4BTW - chains A and B; structure by X-ray diffraction, 2.80 A resolution.

Chain A (and B):
Protein: Membrane primary amine oxidase
From: Homo sapiens
Notes: EC 1.4.3.21; chain B of this document is another copy of the same molecule, construct and numbering; everything in this record applies to it too
UniProtKB: Q16853 (AOC3_HUMAN); residues 27-763 here = UniProt positions 27-763
Sequence (737 residues; numbered 27 to 763; the number before each row is that of its first residue):
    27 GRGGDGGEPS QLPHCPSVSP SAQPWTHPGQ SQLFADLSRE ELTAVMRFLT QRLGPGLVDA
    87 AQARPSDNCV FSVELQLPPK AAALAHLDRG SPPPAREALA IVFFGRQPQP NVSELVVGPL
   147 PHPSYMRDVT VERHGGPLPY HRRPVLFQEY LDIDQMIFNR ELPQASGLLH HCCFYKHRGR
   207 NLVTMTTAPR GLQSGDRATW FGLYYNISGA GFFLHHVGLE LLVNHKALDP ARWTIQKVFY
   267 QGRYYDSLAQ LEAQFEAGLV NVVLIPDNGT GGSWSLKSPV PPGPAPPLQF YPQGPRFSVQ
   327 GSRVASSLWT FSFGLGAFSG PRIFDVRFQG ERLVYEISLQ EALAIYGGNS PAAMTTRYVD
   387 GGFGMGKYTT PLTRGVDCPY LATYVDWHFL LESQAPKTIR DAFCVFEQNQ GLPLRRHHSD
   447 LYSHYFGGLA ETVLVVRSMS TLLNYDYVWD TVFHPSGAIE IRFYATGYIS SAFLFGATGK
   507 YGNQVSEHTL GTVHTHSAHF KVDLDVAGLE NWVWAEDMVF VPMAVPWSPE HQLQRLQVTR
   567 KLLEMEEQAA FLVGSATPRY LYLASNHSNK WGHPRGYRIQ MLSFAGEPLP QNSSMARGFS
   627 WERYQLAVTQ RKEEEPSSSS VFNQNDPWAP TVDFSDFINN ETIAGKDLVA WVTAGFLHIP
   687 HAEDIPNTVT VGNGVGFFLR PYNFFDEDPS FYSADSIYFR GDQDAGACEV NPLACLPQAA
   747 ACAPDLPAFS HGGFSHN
Unresolved in the structure: 27-51, 763 (chain B: 27-56, 762-763)
Modified residues: Tyr471 (5-(2-carboxy-2-aminoethyl)-2-hydroxy-1,4-benzoquinone; TPQ)
UniProt features mapped onto this chain:
  - active site: Asp386 (Proton acceptor), Tyr471 (Schiff-base intermediate with substrate)
  - binding site (Cu(2+)): His520, His522, His684
  - binding site (Ca(2+)): Asp529, Leu530, Asp531, Glu572, Glu641, Phe663, Asn665, Glu667, Asp673, Leu674
  - modified residue: Tyr471 (2',4',5'-topaquinone)
  - glycosylation: Ser43 (O-linked (GalNAc...) serine), Asn137 (N-linked (GlcNAc...) asparagine), Thr212 (O-linked (GalNAc...) threonine), Asn232 (N-linked (GlcNAc...) asparagine), Asn294 (N-linked (GlcNAc...) asparagine), Asn592 (N-linked (GlcNAc...) (complex) asparagine), Asn618 (N-linked (GlcNAc...) asparagine), Asn666 (N-linked (GlcNAc...) asparagine), Thr679 (O-linked (GlcNAc) threonine)
  - mutagenesis: Met211 (M211V: Increased activity towards 2-phenylethylamine, and decreased activity towards methylamine and benzylamine; when associated with N-394 and G-469), Tyr394 (Y394N: Increased activity towards 2-phenylethylamine, and decreased activity towards methylamine and benzylamine; when associated with V-211 and G-469), Leu469 (L469G: Increased activity towards 2-phenylethylamine, and decreased activity towards methylamine and benzylamine; when associated with V-211 and N-394)
Disulfide bonds: Cys198-Cys199, Cys404-Cys430, Cys734-Cys741
Covalent attachments: N-acetylglucosamine (NAG) linked to Asn137, Asn232, Asn592, Asn666
Ion coordination: Cu ion: His520, His684; Ca2+ site 1: Asp529, Leu530, Asp531, Asp673, Leu674; Ca2+ site 2: Glu572, Phe663, Asn665, Glu667
Ligand contacts: JW7 (5-(cyclohexylamino)-2-phenyl-6-(1H-1,2,4-triazol-5-yl)-3(2H)-pyridazinone): Phe173, Tyr176, Leu177, Asp180, Thr210, Met211, Thr212, Phe227, Phe389, Tyr394, Leu469
Reported in the primary citation:
  - post-translational modification sites: Tyr471
  - Cu ion coordination: His520, His522, His684 (citing earlier work)
  - catalytic residues: Asp386 (citing earlier work)
  - binding site for JW7: Phe173, Tyr176, Leu177, Asp180, Thr210, Thr212, Phe389, Tyr394, Tyr448, Leu469
  - contacts within the chain: Thr212-Arg216 (hydrogen bond), Tyr176-Arg216 (hydrogen bond)
  - conformationally variable residues (side-chain flip): Phe173, Phe389

Chain A / chain B interface:
Cross-chain cystine bridges: Cys748(A)-Cys748(B)
Pairs across the interface - 402 pairs, chain A then chain B:
  Val209(A) - Tyr448(B)  hydrophobic
  Thr210(A) - Tyr448(B)  hydrogen bond (backbone-side chain)
  Leu218(A) - Ser554(B)
  Leu218(A) - His557(B)
  Gln219(A) - His557(B)
  Trp226(A) - Trp553(B)
  Ile233(A) - Ser449(B)
  Gly235(A) - Ser449(B)  hydrogen bond (backbone-side chain)
  Gly235(A) - Tyr451(B)
  Gly235(A) - Tyr724(B)  hydrogen bond (backbone-side chain)
  Ala236(A) - Tyr451(B)  hydrogen bond (backbone-side chain)
  Gly237(A) - Tyr451(B)
  Phe238(A) - Tyr448(B)  hydrophobic
  Lys263(A) - Trp553(B)
  Tyr270(A) - Pro552(B)  hydrophobic
  Tyr270(A) - Trp553(B)
  Gly297(A) - Phe717(B)
  Gly298(A) - Glu713(B)
  Gly298(A) - Phe717(B)
  Ser301(A) - Phe717(B)
  Leu302(A) - Arg441(B)
  Leu302(A) - Phe717(B)  hydrophobic
  Leu302(A) - Ser722(B)
  Leu302(A) - Tyr724(B)  hydrophobic
  Lys303(A) - Phe717(B)
  Lys303(A) - Tyr724(B)
  Ser304(A) - Phe717(B)
  Ser304(A) - Tyr718(B)
  Ser304(A) - Ser719(B)  hydrogen bond (side chain-backbone)
  Ser304(A) - Ser722(B)
  Pro305(A) - Phe717(B)
  Val306(A) - Tyr718(B)
  Val306(A) - Ser719(B)
  Pro307(A) - Ala720(B)
  Pro308(A) - Ala720(B)
  Pro308(A) - Pro738(B)  hydrophobic
  Gly309(A) - Gln319(B)
  Gly309(A) - Ala720(B)
  Gly309(A) - Asp721(B)
  Pro310(A) - Gln319(B)
  Pro310(A) - Arg322(B)  hydrogen bond (backbone-side chain)
  Pro310(A) - Asp721(B)
  Ala311(A) - Pro318(B)  hydrophobic
  Ala311(A) - Gln319(B)
  Ala311(A) - Arg322(B)
  Pro312(A) - Pro318(B)
  Pro312(A) - Arg322(B)
  Pro312(A) - Asp721(B)
  Pro313(A) - Phe316(B)
  Pro313(A) - Tyr317(B)  hydrophobic
  Pro313(A) - Pro318(B)
  Pro313(A) - Asn435(B)  hydrogen bond (backbone-side chain)
  Pro313(A) - Thr458(B)
  Leu314(A) - Leu314(B)
  Leu314(A) - Gln315(B)
  Leu314(A) - Phe316(B)  hydrogen bond (backbone-backbone)
  Leu314(A) - Pro318(B)  hydrophobic
  Gln315(A) - Pro313(B)
  Gln315(A) - Leu314(B)
  Gln315(A) - Gln315(B)  hydrogen bond
  Phe316(A) - Leu314(B)  hydrogen bond (backbone-backbone)
  Phe316(A) - Phe316(B)  hydrophobic
  Phe316(A) - Pro750(B)  hydrophobic
  Pro318(A) - Ala311(B)
  Pro318(A) - Pro312(B)
  Gln319(A) - Gly309(B)
  Gln319(A) - Pro310(B)
  Gln319(A) - Ala311(B)  hydrogen bond (side chain-backbone)
  Arg322(A) - Pro310(B)  hydrogen bond (side chain-backbone)
  Arg322(A) - Ala311(B)  hydrogen bond (side chain-backbone)
  Arg322(A) - Pro312(B)
  Tyr372(A) - Leu562(B)
  Gly373(A) - Leu562(B)
  Gly374(A) - Arg561(B)  hydrogen bond (backbone-side chain)
  Pro377(A) - Trp553(B)  hydrophobic
  Met380(A) - Leu559(B)
  Met380(A) - Arg561(B)
  Thr381(A) - Trp553(B)
  Thr381(A) - Leu559(B)
  Arg383(A) - Gln560(B)  hydrogen bond (side chain-backbone)
  Thr396(A) - Arg442(B)  hydrogen bond
  Thr396(A) - His444(B)
  Pro397(A) - Arg442(B)
  Pro397(A) - His444(B)
  Thr399(A) - Phe452(B)
  Arg400(A) - Leu739(B)
  Gly401(A) - Ala456(B)
  Val402(A) - Pro439(B)
  Val402(A) - Phe452(B)  hydrophobic
  Val402(A) - Gly454(B)
  Val402(A) - Leu455(B)
  Asp403(A) - Arg442(B)  salt bridge
  Asp403(A) - Phe452(B)
  Tyr406(A) - Leu742(B)
  Glu433(A) - Pro313(B)
  Gln434(A) - Gln315(B)
  Gln434(A) - Asn435(B)  hydrogen bond (side chain-backbone)
  Gln434(A) - Gln436(B)
  Gln434(A) - Gly437(B)
  Asn435(A) - Pro313(B)
  Asn435(A) - Gln434(B)  hydrogen bond (backbone-side chain)
  Gln436(A) - Gln434(B)
  Gly437(A) - Pro405(B)
  Gly437(A) - Phe432(B)
  Gly437(A) - Gln434(B)
  Gly437(A) - Arg463(B)  hydrogen bond (backbone-side chain)
  Leu438(A) - Val402(B)
  Leu438(A) - Arg463(B)
  Leu438(A) - Tyr490(B)  hydrophobic
  Pro439(A) - Val402(B)
  Pro439(A) - Asp403(B)
  Pro439(A) - Met465(B)  hydrophobic
  Pro439(A) - Thr696(B)  hydrogen bond (backbone-side chain)
  Leu440(A) - Thr492(B)
  Leu440(A) - Val695(B)
  Leu440(A) - Thr696(B)  hydrogen bond (backbone-backbone)
  Leu440(A) - Val697(B)  hydrophobic
  Arg441(A) - Thr492(B)
  Arg441(A) - Asn693(B)
  Arg441(A) - Thr694(B)
  Arg442(A) - Thr396(B)  hydrogen bond
  Arg442(A) - Pro397(B)  hydrogen bond (side chain-backbone)
  Arg442(A) - Asp403(B)  salt bridge
  Arg442(A) - Met465(B)  hydrogen bond
  Arg442(A) - Thr467(B)  hydrogen bond
  Arg442(A) - Asp472(B)  salt bridge
  Arg442(A) - Thr492(B)
  Arg442(A) - Gly493(B)  hydrogen bond (backbone-backbone)
  Arg442(A) - Asn693(B)  hydrogen bond (backbone-side chain)
  His443(A) - Phe239(B)
  His443(A) - Thr467(B)
  His443(A) - Leu469(B)
  His443(A) - Asn470(B)
  His443(A) - Asp472(B)  salt bridge
  His443(A) - Tyr494(B)
  His443(A) - Asn693(B)
  His444(A) - Thr396(B)
  His444(A) - Pro397(B)
  His444(A) - Thr467(B)
  His444(A) - Asp472(B)  hydrogen bond (backbone-side chain)
  His444(A) - His757(B)
  His444(A) - Gly759(B)
  His444(A) - Phe760(B)
  Ser445(A) - Phe760(B)
  Asp446(A) - Phe760(B)
  Asp446(A) - Ser761(B)  hydrogen bond (side chain-backbone)
  Tyr448(A) - Val209(B)
  Tyr448(A) - Thr210(B)  hydrogen bond (side chain-backbone)
  Tyr448(A) - Phe238(B)  hydrophobic
  Ser449(A) - Ile233(B)
  Ser449(A) - Ser234(B)
  Ser449(A) - Gly235(B)  hydrogen bond (side chain-backbone)
  His450(A) - Phe760(B)
  Tyr451(A) - Gly235(B)
  Tyr451(A) - Ala236(B)  hydrogen bond (side chain-backbone)
  Tyr451(A) - Gly237(B)  hydrogen bond (side chain-backbone)
  Tyr451(A) - Leu302(B)  hydrophobic
  Tyr451(A) - Tyr494(B)
  Tyr451(A) - Phe760(B)
  Phe452(A) - Thr399(B)
  Phe452(A) - Val402(B)  hydrophobic
  Phe452(A) - Asp403(B)
  Gly453(A) - Leu302(B)
  Gly454(A) - Val402(B)
  Leu455(A) - Val402(B)
  Ala456(A) - Gly401(B)
  Ala456(A) - Val402(B)
  Glu457(A) - Val697(B)
  Thr458(A) - Pro312(B)
  Thr458(A) - Pro313(B)
  Arg463(A) - Gly437(B)  hydrogen bond (side chain-backbone)
  Arg463(A) - Leu438(B)
  Met465(A) - Pro439(B)  hydrophobic
  Met465(A) - Arg442(B)  hydrogen bond
  Thr467(A) - Arg442(B)  hydrogen bond
  Thr467(A) - His443(B)
  Thr467(A) - His444(B)
  Leu469(A) - His443(B)
  Asn470(A) - His443(B)  hydrogen bond (backbone-side chain)
  Asp472(A) - Arg442(B)  salt bridge
  Asp472(A) - His443(B)  salt bridge
  Asp472(A) - His444(B)
  Val474(A) - Pro439(B)  hydrophobic
  His480(A) - Val697(B)
  Tyr490(A) - Leu438(B)
  Thr492(A) - Leu440(B)
  Thr492(A) - Arg441(B)
  Thr492(A) - Arg442(B)  hydrogen bond (side chain-backbone)
  Gly493(A) - Arg442(B)  hydrogen bond (backbone-backbone)
  Tyr494(A) - His443(B)
  Gly505(A) - Val564(B)
  Gly505(A) - Arg566(B)  hydrogen bond (backbone-side chain)
  Lys506(A) - Gln563(B)
  Lys506(A) - Val564(B)  hydrogen bond (backbone-backbone)
  Tyr507(A) - Arg561(B)  hydrogen bond
  Tyr507(A) - Leu562(B)
  Tyr507(A) - Gln563(B)
  Gly508(A) - Val564(B)
  Gly508(A) - Arg566(B)  hydrogen bond (backbone-side chain)
  Asn509(A) - Arg566(B)  hydrogen bond
  Asn509(A) - His599(B)
  Asn509(A) - Tyr708(B)  hydrogen bond
  Asn509(A) - Asn709(B)  hydrogen bond
  Gln510(A) - Trp597(B)
  Gln510(A) - His599(B)  hydrogen bond (backbone-side chain)
  Val511(A) - Trp597(B)  hydrogen bond (backbone-side chain)
  Ser512(A) - Trp597(B)
  Glu513(A) - Trp597(B)
  Val519(A) - Leu562(B)  hydrophobic
  Val519(A) - Val564(B)  hydrophobic
  Thr521(A) - Met544(B)
  Glu542(A) - Ile685(B)
  Asp543(A) - Leu683(B)
  Asp543(A) - Ile685(B)
  Met544(A) - Thr521(B)
  Met544(A) - Glu613(B)
  Met544(A) - Leu683(B)  hydrophobic
  Phe546(A) - Glu613(B)
  Phe546(A) - Pro614(B)
  Phe546(A) - Leu615(B)  hydrophobic
  Phe546(A) - Pro616(B)
  Pro552(A) - Tyr270(B)
  Trp553(A) - Trp226(B)
  Trp553(A) - Tyr270(B)  hydrophobic
  Trp553(A) - Pro377(B)  hydrophobic
  Ser554(A) - Leu218(B)
  His557(A) - Leu218(B)
  His557(A) - Gln219(B)
  Leu559(A) - Met380(B)  hydrophobic
  Gln560(A) - Arg383(B)  hydrogen bond (backbone-side chain)
  Gln560(A) - Leu615(B)
  Gln560(A) - Pro616(B)
  Gln560(A) - Ser619(B)
  Arg561(A) - Gly374(B)  hydrogen bond (side chain-backbone)
  Arg561(A) - Asn375(B)
  Arg561(A) - Met380(B)  hydrogen bond
  Arg561(A) - Tyr507(B)  hydrogen bond
  Leu562(A) - Ile371(B)
  Leu562(A) - Tyr372(B)
  Leu562(A) - Gly373(B)
  Leu562(A) - Tyr507(B)
  Leu562(A) - Val519(B)  hydrophobic
  Gln563(A) - Lys506(B)
  Gln563(A) - Tyr507(B)  hydrogen bond
  Val564(A) - Lys506(B)  hydrogen bond (backbone-backbone)
  Val564(A) - Val519(B)  hydrophobic
  Val564(A) - Ile685(B)  hydrophobic
  Arg566(A) - Gly505(B)  hydrogen bond (side chain-backbone)
  Arg566(A) - Gly508(B)  hydrogen bond (side chain-backbone)
  Arg566(A) - Asn509(B)  hydrogen bond
  Arg585(A) - Ala611(B)  hydrogen bond (side chain-backbone)
  Arg585(A) - Glu613(B)
  Arg585(A) - Leu683(B)
  Tyr586(A) - Leu683(B)  hydrogen bond (side chain-backbone)
  Tyr586(A) - His684(B)
  Tyr586(A) - Ile685(B)  hydrogen bond (side chain-backbone)
  Asn595(A) - Ala688(B)
  Trp597(A) - Gln510(B)
  Trp597(A) - Val511(B)  hydrogen bond (side chain-backbone)
  Trp597(A) - Ser512(B)
  Trp597(A) - Glu513(B)
  His599(A) - Asn509(B)
  His599(A) - Gln510(B)  hydrogen bond (side chain-backbone)
  Gln606(A) - Phe610(B)
  Gln606(A) - Gly698(B)  hydrogen bond (side chain-backbone)
  Met607(A) - Phe610(B)
  Phe610(A) - Arg585(B)
  Phe610(A) - Gln606(B)
  Phe610(A) - Met607(B)
  Ala611(A) - Arg585(B)  hydrogen bond (backbone-side chain)
  Gly612(A) - Met544(B)
  Gly612(A) - Arg585(B)
  Glu613(A) - Met544(B)
  Glu613(A) - Phe546(B)
  Glu613(A) - Arg585(B)  salt bridge
  Pro614(A) - Phe546(B)
  Leu615(A) - Phe546(B)  hydrophobic
  Pro616(A) - Phe546(B)
  Pro616(A) - Gln560(B)
  Ser619(A) - Gln560(B)
  Leu683(A) - Met544(B)  hydrophobic
  Leu683(A) - Tyr586(B)  hydrogen bond (backbone-side chain)
  His684(A) - Tyr586(B)
  Ile685(A) - Val564(B)  hydrophobic
  Ile685(A) - Tyr586(B)  hydrogen bond (backbone-side chain)
  Ile685(A) - Tyr708(B)
  His687(A) - Pro707(B)
  His687(A) - Tyr708(B)
  His687(A) - Asn709(B)
  Ala688(A) - Asn595(B)
  Ala688(A) - Asn709(B)
  Ala688(A) - Phe711(B)
  Ala688(A) - Asp712(B)
  Ala688(A) - Glu713(B)
  Ala688(A) - Asp714(B)  hydrogen bond (backbone-backbone)
  Glu689(A) - Pro707(B)
  Glu689(A) - Tyr708(B)
  Glu689(A) - Asn709(B)  hydrogen bond (side chain-backbone)
  Glu689(A) - Phe710(B)  hydrogen bond (side chain-backbone)
  Glu689(A) - Phe711(B)  hydrogen bond (side chain-backbone)
  Glu689(A) - Asp714(B)
  Ile691(A) - Glu713(B)
  Ile691(A) - Asp714(B)  hydrogen bond (backbone-backbone)
  Pro692(A) - Phe717(B)
  Asn693(A) - Arg441(B)
  Asn693(A) - Arg442(B)
  Asn693(A) - His443(B)
  Asn693(A) - Gly453(B)
  Val695(A) - Leu440(B)  hydrophobic
  Val695(A) - Ser482(B)
  Val695(A) - Asp714(B)
  Thr696(A) - Pro439(B)  hydrogen bond (side chain-backbone)
  Thr696(A) - Leu440(B)  hydrogen bond (backbone-backbone)
  Thr696(A) - Glu457(B)
  Val697(A) - Leu440(B)  hydrophobic
  Val697(A) - Glu457(B)
  Val697(A) - His480(B)
  Val697(A) - Ala484(B)  hydrophobic
  Val697(A) - Phe704(B)  hydrophobic
  Val697(A) - Arg706(B)  hydrogen bond (backbone-side chain)
  Gly698(A) - Gln606(B)  hydrogen bond (backbone-side chain)
  Gly698(A) - Phe704(B)
  Gly698(A) - Arg706(B)
  Asn699(A) - Arg706(B)
  Phe704(A) - Val697(B)  hydrophobic
  Phe704(A) - Gly698(B)
  Arg706(A) - Val697(B)  hydrogen bond (side chain-backbone)
  Arg706(A) - Gly698(B)
  Arg706(A) - Asn699(B)  hydrogen bond
  Pro707(A) - Glu689(B)
  Tyr708(A) - Asn509(B)  hydrogen bond
  Tyr708(A) - Ile685(B)
  Tyr708(A) - His687(B)
  Tyr708(A) - Glu689(B)
  Asn709(A) - Asn509(B)
  Asn709(A) - His687(B)
  Asn709(A) - Ala688(B)  hydrogen bond (side chain-backbone)
  Asn709(A) - Glu689(B)  hydrogen bond (backbone-side chain)
  Phe710(A) - Glu689(B)  hydrogen bond (backbone-side chain)
  Phe711(A) - Ala688(B)
  Phe711(A) - Glu689(B)  hydrogen bond (backbone-side chain)
  Asp712(A) - Ala688(B)
  Glu713(A) - Gly297(B)
  Glu713(A) - Ala688(B)
  Glu713(A) - Glu689(B)
  Glu713(A) - Ile691(B)
  Asp714(A) - Ala688(B)
  Asp714(A) - Glu689(B)
  Asp714(A) - Ile691(B)  hydrogen bond (backbone-backbone)
  Phe717(A) - Gly297(B)
  Phe717(A) - Gly298(B)
  Phe717(A) - Ser301(B)
  Phe717(A) - Leu302(B)
  Phe717(A) - Lys303(B)
  Phe717(A) - Ser304(B)  hydrogen bond (backbone-side chain)
  Phe717(A) - Pro305(B)
  Phe717(A) - Pro692(B)
  Tyr718(A) - Ser304(B)  hydrogen bond (backbone-side chain)
  Tyr718(A) - Pro305(B)  hydrophobic
  Tyr718(A) - Val306(B)
  Ser719(A) - Ser304(B)  hydrogen bond (backbone-side chain)
  Ala720(A) - Pro307(B)
  Ala720(A) - Pro308(B)
  Ala720(A) - Gly309(B)
  Asp721(A) - Pro310(B)
  Asp721(A) - Pro312(B)
  Ser722(A) - Ser304(B)
  Tyr724(A) - Gly235(B)  hydrogen bond (side chain-backbone)
  Tyr724(A) - Leu302(B)  hydrophobic
  Tyr724(A) - Lys303(B)
  Phe725(A) - His757(B)
  Gly727(A) - Phe760(B)
  Ala731(A) - Phe755(B)
  Asn737(A) - Phe755(B)
  Leu739(A) - Arg400(B)
  Leu739(A) - Gly401(B)
  Leu739(A) - Val402(B)  hydrophobic
  Leu739(A) - Tyr406(B)
  Ala740(A) - Phe755(B)  hydrophobic
  Pro743(A) - Tyr406(B)
  Pro743(A) - Leu752(B)
  Pro743(A) - Pro753(B)
  Ala747(A) - Pro750(B)
  Cys748(A) - Cys748(B)  disulfide
  Ala749(A) - Ala749(B)  hydrophobic
  Ala749(A) - Pro750(B)
  Leu752(A) - Leu742(B)  hydrophobic
  Pro753(A) - Leu742(B)
  Ala754(A) - Leu742(B)  hydrophobic
  Phe755(A) - Ala731(B)
  Phe755(A) - Ala740(B)  hydrophobic
  His757(A) - His444(B)
  His757(A) - Phe725(B)
  Phe760(A) - His444(B)
  Phe760(A) - Ser445(B)
  Phe760(A) - Asp446(B)
  Phe760(A) - His450(B)
  Phe760(A) - Tyr451(B)
  Phe760(A) - Gly727(B)
  Ser761(A) - Asp446(B)  hydrogen bond (backbone-side chain)
  Ser761(A) - His450(B)  hydrogen bond (backbone-side chain)
  His762(A) - His450(B)
Other interface residues (no listed pair), chain A (197 interface residues in all): Asp180, Ser234, Phe239, Leu248, Tyr317, Ile371, Asn375, Pro405, Phe432, Leu447, Ser482, Ala484, His520, Leu608, Asn618, Thr694, Ile723, Arg726, Gly732, Pro738, Leu742, Gly759
Other interface residues (no listed pair), chain B (197 interface residues in all): Asp180, Asn232, Leu248, Lys263, Thr381, Glu433, Leu447, His520, Glu542, Asp543, Met549, Val551, Leu608, Gly612, Ile723, Arg726, Gly732, Asn737, Gln744, Ala754

In short:
The chain A/chain B interface involves 197 residues from each chain; the contacts include 1 disulfide bond, 89
hydrogen bonds and 7 salt bridges. Among the polar pairs are Asp403(A)-Arg442(B), Arg442(A)-Asp472(B) and
His443(A)-Asp472(B). Chain A binds compound JW7. The paper reports the catalytic residue Asp386(A); a binding
site for JW7 at Phe173(A), Tyr176(A) and Leu177(A) among others.
Chain A and chain B are both Membrane primary amine oxidase (Homo sapiens); the structure, Crystal structure
of human vascular adhesion protein-1 in complex with pyridazinone inhibitors, was determined by X-ray
diffraction (same publication as 4BTX and 4BTY).
